6UPE - chain A; structure by X-ray diffraction, 2.24 A resolution.

== Chain A ==
Protein: Trehalose-phosphate phosphatase
Source organism: Salmonella typhimurium (strain SL1344)
Notes: EC 3.1.3.12
UniProt: E1WGG9 (OTSB_SALTS); residues 1-267 here = UniProt positions 1-267
Chain sequence (267 residues; each row starts with the number of its first residue):
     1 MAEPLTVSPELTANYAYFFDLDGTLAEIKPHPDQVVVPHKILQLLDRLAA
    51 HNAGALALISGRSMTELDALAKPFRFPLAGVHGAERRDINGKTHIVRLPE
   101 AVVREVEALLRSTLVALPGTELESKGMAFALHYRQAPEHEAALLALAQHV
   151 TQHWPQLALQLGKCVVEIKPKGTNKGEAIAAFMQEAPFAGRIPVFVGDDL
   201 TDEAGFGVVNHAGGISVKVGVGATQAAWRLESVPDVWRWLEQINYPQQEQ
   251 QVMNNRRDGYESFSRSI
Not modelled in the structure: 247-267
Bound ions: Mg2+: D20, D198, D202 (together with OGS)
Small-molecule neighbours: OGS (4-octylphenyl 6-O-sulfo-alpha-D-glucopyranoside): D20, L21, D22, I28, K29, P30, P32, S60, G61, R62, H82, E123, K125, H132, R134, K163, C164, V165, E167, K175, D198, T201
Swiss-Prot annotation at these positions:
  - active site: D20 (Nucleophile)
  - binding site (substrate): D20 to D22
  - binding site (Mg(2+)): D20, D22, D198

== Overview ==
Bound to chain A: compound OGS. The Mg2+ site is built by D20, D198 and D202. UniProt lists active-site
residue D20, 3 substrate-binding residues and 3 Mg2+-binding residues.
Chain A is Trehalose-phosphate phosphatase (Salmonella typhimurium (strain SL1344)); the structure, Structure
of trehalose-6-phosphate phosphatase from Salmonella typhimurium inhibited by 4-n-octylphenyl
alpha-D-glucopyranoside-6-sulfate, was determined by X-ray diffraction (same publication as 6UPB, 6UPC and
6UPD).
